Entry 8J5S (electron microscopy, 3.00 A resolution); this record covers chains A and C of the 5 polymer chains in the assembly.

# Chain A
Name: Uncharacterized protein Rv1280c
Source organism: Mycobacterium tuberculosis (strain ATCC 25618 / H37Rv)
UniProt: P9WGU5 (Y1280_MYCTU); residue numbers follow UniProt; this construct covers 1-591
Amino-acid sequence (599 residues; each row starts with the number of its first residue):
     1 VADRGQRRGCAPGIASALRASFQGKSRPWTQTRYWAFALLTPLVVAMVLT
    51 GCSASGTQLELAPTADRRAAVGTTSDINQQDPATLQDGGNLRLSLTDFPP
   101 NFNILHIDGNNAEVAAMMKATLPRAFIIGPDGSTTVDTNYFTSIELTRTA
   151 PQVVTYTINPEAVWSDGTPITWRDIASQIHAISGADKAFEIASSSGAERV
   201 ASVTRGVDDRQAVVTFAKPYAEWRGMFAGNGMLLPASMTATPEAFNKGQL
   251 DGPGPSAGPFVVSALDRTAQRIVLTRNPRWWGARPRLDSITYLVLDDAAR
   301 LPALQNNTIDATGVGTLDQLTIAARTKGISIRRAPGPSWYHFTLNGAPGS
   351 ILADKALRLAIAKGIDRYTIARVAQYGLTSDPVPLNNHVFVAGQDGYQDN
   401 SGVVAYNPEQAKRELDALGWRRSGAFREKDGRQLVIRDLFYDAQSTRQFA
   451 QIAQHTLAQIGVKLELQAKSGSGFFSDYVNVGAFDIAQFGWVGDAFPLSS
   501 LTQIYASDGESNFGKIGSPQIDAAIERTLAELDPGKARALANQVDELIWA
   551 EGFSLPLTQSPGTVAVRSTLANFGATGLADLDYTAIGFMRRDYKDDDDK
Unresolved in the structure: 1-64, 592-599
Sequence notes: conflict V1 (Met in P9WGU5); expression tag (592-599)
Curated features (UniProtKB/Swiss-Prot):
  - mutagenesis: G109 (G109S: More than 50% loss of glutathione or bradykinin binding activity), N110 (N110A: More than 50% loss of glutathione or bradykinin binding activity), N230 (N230G: More than 50% loss of glutathione or bradykinin binding activity), W491 (W491A: The ATPase activity of the OppABCD complex is significantly reduced. Cannot bind an endogenous nonapeptide), D494 (D494N: More than 50% loss of glutathione or bradykinin binding activity), F496 (F496D: More than 50% loss of glutathione or bradykinin binding activity)

# Chain C
Name: Putative peptide transport permease protein Rv1282c
Source organism: Mycobacterium tuberculosis (strain ATCC 25618 / H37Rv)
UniProt: P9WFZ9 (Y1282_MYCTU); numbering as in UniProt (aligned over 1-291)
Amino-acid sequence (291 residues; each row starts with the number of its first residue):
     1 MTEFASRRTLVVRRFLRNRAAVASLAALLLLFVSAYALPPLLPYSYDDLD
    51 FNALLQPPGTKHWLGTNALGQDLLAQTLRGMQKSMLIGVCVAVISTGIAA
   101 TVGAISGYFGGWRDRTLMWVVDLLLVVPSFILIAIVTPRTKNSANIMFLV
   151 LLLAGFGWMISSRMVRGMTMSLREREFIRAARYMGVSSRRIIVGHVVPNV
   201 ASILIIDAALNVAAAILAETGLSFLGFGIQPPDVSLGTLIADGTASATAF
   251 PWVFLFPASILVLILVCANLTGDGLRDALDPASRSLRRGVR
Unresolved in the structure: 1, 284-291

# How chain A and chain C interact
Contacting residue pairs (21):
  D318(A) with A245(C); S246(C), hydrogen bond; F250(C)
  T321(A) with A249(C)
  I322(A) with T248(C)
  R325(A) with T248(C), hydrogen bond; A249(C)
  T369(A) with F51(C)
  R372(A) with F51(C)
  V373(A) with F51(C), hydrophobic
  Y376(A) with L54(C), hydrogen bond (side chain-backbone)
  Q444(A) with A245(C)
  Q448(A) with A68(C)
  Q451(A) with L69(C)
  I452(A) with L49(C), hydrophobic; L69(C), hydrophobic
  Q454(A) with P231(C); P232(C)
  H455(A) with D47(C), hydrogen bond (side chain-backbone); L49(C)
  E465(A) with N142(C)
Also at the interface, not in a pair above, chain A (17 interface residues in all): L317, L466
Also at the interface, not in a pair above, chain C (16 interface residues in all): D48, L55

# Summary
17 residues of chain A face 16 of chain C across their interface, with 4 hydrogen bonds. Polar pairs include
D318(A)-S246(C), R325(A)-T248(C) and Y376(A)-L54(C). Curated annotation (UniProt) lists 6 mutagenesis sites on
chain A.
Here chain A is Uncharacterized protein Rv1280c and chain C is Putative peptide transport permease protein
Rv1282c, both from Mycobacterium tuberculosis (strain ATCC 25618 / H37Rv). Entry 8J5S (Cryo-EM structure of
Mycobacterium tuberculosis OppABCD in the pre-catalytic intermediate state) was determined by electron
microscopy (same publication as 8J5Q, 8J5R, 8J5T and 8J5U).
